PDB entry 7V0R | X-ray diffraction, 2.51 A resolution | chains C and F of the 6 polymer chains in the assembly

== Chain C ==
Protein: Cyclic GMP-AMP synthase
From: Mus musculus
Notes: EC 2.7.7.86; fragment: catalytic domain
UniProtKB: Q8C6L5 (CGAS_MOUSE); numbering as in UniProt (aligned over 147-507)
Amino-acid sequence (364 residues; each row starts with the number of its first residue):
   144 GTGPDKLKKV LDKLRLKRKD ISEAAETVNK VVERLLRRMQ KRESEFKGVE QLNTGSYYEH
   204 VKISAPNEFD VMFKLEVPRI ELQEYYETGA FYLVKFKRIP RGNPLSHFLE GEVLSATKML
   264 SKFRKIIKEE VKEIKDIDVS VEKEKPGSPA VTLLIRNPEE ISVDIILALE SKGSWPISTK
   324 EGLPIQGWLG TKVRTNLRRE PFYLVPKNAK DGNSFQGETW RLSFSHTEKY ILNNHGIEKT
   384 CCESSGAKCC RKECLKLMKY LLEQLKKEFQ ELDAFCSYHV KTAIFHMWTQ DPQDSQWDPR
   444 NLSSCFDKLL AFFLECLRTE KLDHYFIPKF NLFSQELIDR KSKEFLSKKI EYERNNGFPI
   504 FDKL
Not modelled in the structure: 144-148, 239-246, 252-255, 353-358, 507
Construct notes: expression tag (144-146)
Curated features (UniProtKB/Swiss-Prot):
  - region: Lys372 to Lys395 (DNA-binding)
  - motif: Leu154 to Leu159 (Nuclear export signal), Asp281 to Ser291 (Nuclear localization signal)
  - binding site (GTP): Thr197, Asp307, Arg364 to Glu371
  - binding site (ATP): Ser199, Glu371, Lys402, Ser420 to Lys424
  - binding site (Mg(2+)): Glu211, Asp213, Asp307
  - binding site (2',3'-cGAMP): Asp213, Gly290, Asp307, Lys350, Arg364 to Ser366
  - binding site (Zn(2+)): His378, Cys384, Cys385, Cys392
  - site: Arg241 (Arginine-anchor), Asp307, Ile308 (Cleavage)
  - modified residue: Lys156 (N6-lactoyllysine), Glu176 (PolyADP-ribosyl glutamic acid), Ser199 (Phosphoserine), Tyr201 (Phosphotyrosine), Glu272 (5-glutamyl polyglutamate), Ser291 (Phosphoserine), Glu302 (5-glutamyl glutamate), Lys372 (N6-acetyllysine), Lys382 (N6-acetyllysine), Lys402 (N6-acetyllysine), Ser420 (Phosphoserine), Lys491 (N6-methyllysine)
  - lipidation (S-palmitoyl cysteine): Cys392, Cys393, Cys459
  - cross-link (Glycyl lysine isopeptide (Lys-Gly)): Lys217 (interchain with G-Cter in SUMO), Lys271 (interchain with G-Cter in ubiquitin), Lys335 (interchain with G-Cter in SUMO), Lys372 (interchain with G-Cter in SUMO), Lys382 (interchain with G-Cter in SUMO), Lys399 (interchain with G-Cter in ubiquitin), Lys402 (interchain with G-Cter in ubiquitin), Lys409 (interchain with G-Cter in ubiquitin), Lys410 (interchain with G-Cter in ubiquitin), Lys464 (interchain with G-Cter in SUMO)
  - mutagenesis: Lys156 (K156Q: Mimics lactylation; knockin mice show higher mortality following HSV-1 infection), Asn172 (N172K: Induces alteration of the DNA-binding surface and leads to decreased synthesis of cyclic GMP-AMP (cGAMP); when associated with L-180), Glu176 (E176A: Abolished poly-ADP-ribosylation by PARP1, stimulating interferon production in knockin mice), Arg180 (R180L: Induces alteration of the DNA-binding surface and leads to decreased synthesis of cyclic GMP-AMP (cGAMP); when associated with K-182), Gly198 (G198A: Abolishes stimulation of interferon production; when associated with A-199), Ser199 (S199A: Abolishes stimulation of interferon production; when associated with A-199), Tyr201 (Y201E: Phosphomimetic mutant; reduced translocation to the nucleus following treatment with etoposide), Glu211 to Asp213 (Abolished nucleotidyltransferase activity. Does not affect nuclear localization and tethering to chromatin), Glu211 (E211A: Abolishes ability to promote type-I interferon production), Asp213 (D213A: Abolishes ability to promote type-I interferon production), Lys217 (K217R: Reduced sumoylation), Arg222 (R222E: Impaired tethering to chromatin, leading to constitutive activation in the absence of DNA), 31 further mutagenesis entries in UniProt
Metal / ion sites: Mg2+ site 1: Glu211, Asp213 (together with OKX); Mg2+ site 2: Glu211, Asp213, Asp307 (together with OKX); Zn2+: His378, Cys384, Cys385, Cys392
Small-molecule neighbours: OKX ([(2R,3R,4R,5R)-4-[[(2R,3S,4R,5R)-5-(6-aminopurin-9-yl)-3,4-bis(oxidanyl)oxolan-2-yl]methoxy-oxidanyl-phosphoryl]oxy-5-(2-azanyl-6-oxidanylidene-1H-purin-9-yl)-3-oxidanyl-oxolan-2-yl]methoxy-[[oxidanyl(phosphonooxy)phosphoryl]methyl]phosphinic acid): Gly198, Ser199, Glu202, Lys205, Glu211, Asp213, Met215, Gly290, Ser291, Pro292, Ala293, Asp307, Ile309, Val348, Lys350, Arg364, Leu365, Ser366, Ser368, Lys402, Cys419, Ser420, Tyr421, Lys424

== Chain F ==
Molecule: Palindromic DNA18
Sequence (18 nucleotides; row label = number of the first residue in the row):
     1 ATCTGTACAT GTACAGAT

== How chain C and chain F interact ==
Pairs across the interface - 5 pairs, chain C then chain F:
  Arg222(C) - DT12(F)  salt bridge to the phosphate
  Arg222(C) - DA13(F)  salt bridge to the phosphate
  Lys315(C) - DG11(F)  sugar contact
  Arg342(C) - DA9(F)  sugar contact
  Arg342(C) - DT10(F)  sugar contact
Also at the interface, not in a pair above, chain C (4 interface residues in all): Gly316

== In short ==
4 residues of chain C and 5 residues of chain F are in contact; the contacts include 2 salt bridges. Among the
polar pairs are Arg222(C)-DT12(F) and Arg222(C)-DA13(F). Chain C binds compound OKX.
Here chain C is Cyclic GMP-AMP synthase (Mus musculus) and chain F is Palindromic DNA18. Entry 7V0R (Structure
of Ternary Complex of cGAS with dsDNA and Bound 5 -ppcpG(2 ,5 )pA) was determined by X-ray diffraction.
